Entry 1G8T (X-ray diffraction, 1.10 A resolution); this record covers chains A and B.

# Chain A (and B)
Protein: Nuclease SM2 isoform
From: Serratia marcescens
Notes: EC 3.1.30.2; chain B of this document is another copy of the same molecule, construct and numbering; everything in this record applies to it too
UniProt: P13717 (NUCA_SERMA); residues 1-245 here = UniProt positions 1-245
Chain sequence (245 residues; each row starts with the number of its first residue):
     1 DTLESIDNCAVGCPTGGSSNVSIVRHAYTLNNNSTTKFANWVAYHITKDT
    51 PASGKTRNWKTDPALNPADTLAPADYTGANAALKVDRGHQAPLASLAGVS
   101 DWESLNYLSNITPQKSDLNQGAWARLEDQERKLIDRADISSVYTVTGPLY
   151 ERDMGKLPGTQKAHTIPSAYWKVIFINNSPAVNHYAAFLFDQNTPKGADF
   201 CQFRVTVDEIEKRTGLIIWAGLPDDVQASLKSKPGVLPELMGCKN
Disordered / not traced: 1-4
Cystine bridges: Cys9-Cys13, Cys201-Cys243
Metal / ion sites: Mg2+ near Asn119 (its only coordinating residue here)
From the paper describing this entry:
  - Mg2+ coordination: Asn119
  - binding site for sulfate ion: Arg57
  - catalytic residues: Arg57, Asp86, Arg87, His89, Arg131 (proposed by the authors, not directly observed)
  - mutagenesis - E127A: decreased catalytic activity on DNA (citing earlier work)
  - mutagenesis - H89A: abolished catalytic activity on synthetic nucleotide substrate (citing earlier work)
  - mutagenesis - N119A: abolished catalytic activity (citing earlier work)

# Interface between chain A and chain B
Residue-residue contacts (48):
  Arg136(A) - Ala181(B)  hydrogen bond (side chain-backbone)
  Arg136(A) - Val182(B)
  Arg136(A) - Asp225(B)  salt bridge
  Arg136(A) - Val226(B)
  Asp138(A) - Ala181(B)
  Asp138(A) - Val182(B)
  Ile176(A) - Val182(B)  hydrophobic
  Asn177(A) - Val182(B)
  Pro180(A) - His184(B)  hydrogen bond (backbone-side chain)
  Ala181(A) - Asp138(B)
  Ala181(A) - His184(B)  hydrogen bond (backbone-side chain)
  Ala181(A) - Leu240(B)
  Val182(A) - Asp138(B)
  Val182(A) - Ile176(B)  hydrophobic
  Val182(A) - Asn177(B)
  Val182(A) - Asn183(B)
  Val182(A) - His184(B)  hydrogen bond (backbone-backbone)
  Asn183(A) - Val182(B)  hydrogen bond (side chain-backbone)
  Asn183(A) - Asn183(B)  hydrogen bond
  Asn183(A) - His184(B)
  His184(A) - Pro180(B)  hydrogen bond (side chain-backbone)
  His184(A) - Ala181(B)  hydrogen bond (side chain-backbone)
  His184(A) - Val182(B)  hydrogen bond (backbone-backbone)
  His184(A) - Asn183(B)
  His184(A) - Tyr185(B)
  His184(A) - Leu230(B)
  Tyr185(A) - His184(B)
  Arg204(A) - Lys233(B)
  Asp225(A) - Arg136(B)  salt bridge
  Val226(A) - Arg136(B)
  Ser229(A) - Glu239(B)  hydrogen bond (side chain-backbone)
  Ser229(A) - Leu240(B)
  Leu230(A) - His184(B)
  Leu230(A) - Glu239(B)
  Lys233(A) - Arg204(B)
  Lys233(A) - Val236(B)
  Lys233(A) - Glu239(B)  salt bridge
  Lys233(A) - Asn245(B)  hydrogen bond (side chain-backbone)
  Pro234(A) - Val236(B)
  Val236(A) - Tyr185(B)
  Val236(A) - Lys233(B)
  Val236(A) - Pro234(B)
  Glu239(A) - Ser229(B)  hydrogen bond (backbone-side chain)
  Glu239(A) - Leu230(B)
  Glu239(A) - Lys233(B)
  Leu240(A) - Ala181(B)
  Leu240(A) - Ser229(B)
  Asn245(A) - Lys233(B)  hydrogen bond (backbone-side chain)
Other interface residues (no listed pair), chain A (23 interface residues in all): Ile139, Gly235
Other interface residues (no listed pair), chain B (23 interface residues in all): Ile139, Gly235

# Overview
Chain A and chain B each contribute 23 residues to their interface, with 13 hydrogen bonds and 3 salt bridges.
Polar pairs include Arg136(A)-Asp225(B), Lys233(A)-Glu239(B) and Arg136(A)-Ala181(B). From the paper:
catalytic residues Arg57(A), Asp86(A) and Arg87(A) among others; E127A of chain A reduces catalytic activity
on DNA; 3 substitutions were tested in all.
Both chains are Nuclease SM2 isoform (Serratia marcescens). Entry 1G8T (Sm endonuclease from seratia
marcenscens at 1.1 A resolution) was determined by X-ray diffraction together with 1QL0 from the same study.
